6SNW - chains A and B of the 5 polymer chains in the assembly; structure by electron microscopy, 3.90 A resolution.

== Chain A ==
Protein: Capsid protein VP1
Organism: Coxsackievirus A10
Notes: EC 3.4.22.29, 3.6.1.15, 3.4.22.28, 2.7.7.48
UniProtKB: Q6JKR9 (Q6JKR9_9ENTO); residues 1-298 here correspond to UniProt positions 565-862 (UniProt number = residue number + 564)
Amino-acid sequence (298 residues; each row starts with the number of its first residue):
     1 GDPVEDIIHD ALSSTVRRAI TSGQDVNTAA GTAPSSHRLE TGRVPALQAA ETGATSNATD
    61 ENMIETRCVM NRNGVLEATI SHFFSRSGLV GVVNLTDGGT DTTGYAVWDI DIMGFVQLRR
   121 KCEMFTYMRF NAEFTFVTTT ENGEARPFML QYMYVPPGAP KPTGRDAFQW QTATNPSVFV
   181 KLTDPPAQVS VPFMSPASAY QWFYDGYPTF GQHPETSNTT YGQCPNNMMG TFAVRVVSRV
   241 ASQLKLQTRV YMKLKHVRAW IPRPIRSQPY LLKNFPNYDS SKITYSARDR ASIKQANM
Disordered / not traced: 1, 18-20, 298
Small-molecule neighbours: sphingosine (SPH): I110, D111, I112, F134, F136, Y152, Y154, P176, S177, V178, V191, M194, Y200, W202, N227, F232, M252

== Chain B ==
Protein: Coxsackievirus VP2
Organism: Coxsackievirus A10
Notes: EC 3.4.22.29, 3.6.1.15, 3.4.22.28, 2.7.7.48
UniProtKB: Q6JKR9 (Q6JKR9_9ENTO); residues 1-255 here correspond to UniProt positions 70-324 (UniProt number = residue number + 69)
Amino-acid sequence (255 residues; row label = number of the first residue in the row):
     1 SPSVEACGYS DRVAQLTVGN SSITTQEAAN IVLAYGEWPE YCPDTDATAV DKPTRPDVSV
    61 NRFYTLDSKM WQENSTGWYW KFPDVLNKTG VFGQNAQFHY LYRSGFCLHV QCNASKFHQG
   121 ALLVAVIPEF VLAGRGSNTK PNEAPHPGFN TTFPGTAGAS FNDPYVLDSG VPLSQSLIYP
   181 HQWINLRTNN CATIIVPYIN AVPFDSAINH SNFGLIVVPV SPLKYSSGAT TAIPITVTIA
   241 PLNSEFGGLR QAVSQ
Disordered / not traced: 1-9

== How chain A and chain B interact ==
Pairs across the interface - 102 pairs, chain A then chain B:
  T15(A) with E40(B)
  V16(A) with E40(B)
  R17(A) with W38(B); E40(B), hydrogen bond (backbone-side chain)
  A50(A) with W183(B)
  E51(A) with Q182(B); W183(B), hydrogen bond (backbone-backbone); N185(B), hydrogen bond; T188(B); N189(B)
  T52(A) with N30(B), hydrogen bond; V32(B)
  G53(A) with H181(B)
  Y127(A) with E129(B), hydrogen bond; I199(B); N200(B); A201(B)
  S198(A) with A201(B)
  A199(A) with A201(B)
  Q201(A) with N200(B), hydrogen bond; A201(B)
  F203(A) with E129(B); V131(B), hydrophobic
  Y204(A) with E129(B); V131(B); H210(B)
  D205(A) with K81(B), salt bridge; E129(B); F130(B), hydrogen bond (side chain-backbone); F153(B); N209(B); H210(B); S211(B), hydrogen bond (backbone-backbone)
  G206(A) with F153(B); N209(B)
  Y207(A) with F149(B); T152(B); F153(B), hydrophobic; N209(B)
  T209(A) with N209(B), hydrogen bond (backbone-side chain)
  F210(A) with Y100(B), hydrophobic; S206(B); I208(B), hydrophobic; N209(B); R250(B); Q255(B)
  G211(A) with Q255(B), hydrogen bond (backbone-backbone)
  Q212(A) with Q255(B)
  H213(A) with F149(B)
  P214(A) with F149(B)
  E215(A) with G148(B); F149(B); N150(B), hydrogen bond
  N218(A) with H146(B), hydrogen bond (backbone-side chain); P147(B)
  T219(A) with H146(B)
  Y221(A) with V131(B); L132(B), hydrogen bond (side chain-backbone); T152(B), hydrogen bond
  I261(A) with Y35(B); P128(B), hydrophobic; I199(B), hydrophobic
  P262(A) with I178(B); Y179(B)
  R263(A) with P128(B), hydrogen bond (side chain-backbone); E129(B); Y179(B), hydrogen bond
  P264(A) with V171(B), hydrophobic; Q175(B); Y179(B)
  I265(A) with P172(B); Q175(B), hydrogen bond (backbone-side chain)
  R266(A) with S169(B), hydrogen bond (side chain-backbone); G170(B)
  S267(A) with G170(B); P172(B)
  Q268(A) with V166(B); G170(B)
  L271(A) with G136(B); T139(B), hydrogen bond (backbone-side chain)
  L272(A) with A144(B), hydrophobic
  F275(A) with H146(B)
  P276(A) with L132(B); A133(B); S169(B)
  N277(A) with A133(B); G134(B), hydrogen bond (side chain-backbone); P145(B), hydrogen bond (side chain-backbone); H146(B)
  Y278(A) with G134(B); R135(B), hydrogen bond; G136(B), hydrogen bond (backbone-backbone); D163(B); V166(B); D168(B), hydrogen bond; S169(B); G170(B)
  D279(A) with S137(B)
  S280(A) with R135(B), hydrogen bond
  I283(A) with D163(B)
  Y285(A) with Y165(B), hydrophobic
  S286(A) with Y165(B), hydrogen bond (backbone-side chain)
Also at the interface, not in a pair above, chain A (50 interface residues in all): T126, A197, P208, S217, S281
Also at the interface, not in a pair above, chain B (59 interface residues in all): A29, I127, P141, S176, V202

== Overview ==
The interface between chain A and chain B involves 50 residues on one side and 59 on the other; the contacts
include 26 hydrogen bonds and 1 salt bridge. Among the polar pairs are D205(A)-K81(B), R17(A)-E40(B) and
E51(A)-N185(B). Bound to chain A: sphingosine.
Here chain A is Capsid protein VP1 and chain B is Coxsackievirus VP2, both from Coxsackievirus A10. Entry 6SNW
(Structure of Coxsackievirus A10 complexed with its receptor KREMEN1) was determined by electron microscopy
(same publication as 6SMG and 6SNB).
